1AOI - chains J and F of the 10 polymer chains in the assembly; structure by X-ray diffraction, 2.80 A resolution.

# Chain J
Molecule: Palindromic 146 bp DNA repeat 8/9 from human x-chromosome alpha satellite DNA
Sequence (146 nucleotides; each row starts with the number of its first residue):
   147 ATCAATATCC ACCTGCAGAT TCTACCAAAA GTGTATTTGG AAACTGCTCC ATCAAAAGGC
   207 ATGTTCAGCT GAATTCAGCT GAACATGCCT TTTGATGGAG CAGTTTCCAA ATACACTTTT
   267 GGTAGAATCT GCAGGTGGAT ATTGAT

# Chain F
Molecule: Histone H4
Source organism: Xenopus laevis
Notes: fragment: histone h4
UniProt: P62799 (H4_XENLA); residues 16-102 here correspond to UniProt positions 17-103 (UniProt number = residue number + 1)
Sequence (87 residues; row label = number of the first residue in the row):
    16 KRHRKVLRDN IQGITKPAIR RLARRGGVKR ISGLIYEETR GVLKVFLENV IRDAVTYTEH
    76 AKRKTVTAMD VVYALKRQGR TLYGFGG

# Chain J / chain F interface
Pairs across the interface - 6 pairs, chain J then chain F:
  DA207(J) - Thr30(F)  phosphate contact
  DA207(J) - Pro32(F)  phosphate contact
  DA207(J) - Arg36(F)  salt bridge to the phosphate
  DT208(J) - Thr30(F)  phosphate contact
  DT208(J) - Pro32(F)  phosphate contact
  DT216(J) - Arg45(F)  sugar contact
Also at the interface, not in a pair above, chain J (5 interface residues in all): DT198, DG214
Also at the interface, not in a pair above, chain F (6 interface residues in all): His18, Lys31

# In short
5 residues of chain J and 6 residues of chain F are in contact; the contacts include 1 salt bridge. The
salt-bridged pair is DA207(J)-Arg36(F).
Here chain J is Palindromic 146 bp DNA repeat 8/9 from human x-chromosome alpha satellite DNA and chain F is
Histone H4 (Xenopus laevis). Entry 1AOI (Complex between nucleosome core particle (h3,h4,h2a,h2b) and 146 bp
long DNA fragment) was determined by X-ray diffraction.
